5KVG - chains E and L of the 3 polymer chains in the assembly; structure by X-ray diffraction, 1.40 A resolution.

Chain E:
Name: ZIKA Envelope DIII
Source organism: Zika virus
UniProt: A0A024B7W1 (A0A024B7W1_ZIKV); residues 299-407 here correspond to UniProt positions 589-697 (UniProt number = residue number + 290)
Sequence (110 residues; row label = number of the first residue in the row):
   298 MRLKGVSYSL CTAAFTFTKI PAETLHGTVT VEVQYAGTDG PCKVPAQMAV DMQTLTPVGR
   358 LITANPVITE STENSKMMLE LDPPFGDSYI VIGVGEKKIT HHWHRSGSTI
Not modelled in the structure: 405-407
Sequence notes: initiating methionine (298)
Cystine bridges: Cys308-Cys339

Chain L:
Name: ZV-67 Antibody Fab Light Chain
Source organism: Mus musculus
Notes: antibody fragment or engineered binder
Sequence (214 residues; row label = number of the first residue in the row):
     1 DIVMTQSQKF MSTSVGDRVS ITCKASQNVG TAVAWYQQKP GQSPKLLIYS ASNRYTGVPD
    61 RFTGSGSGTD FTLTISNMQS EDLADYFCQQ FSSYPYTFGG GTKLEIKRAD AAPTVSIFPP
   121 SSEQLTSGGA SVVCFLNNFY PKDINVKWKI DGSERQNGVL NSWTDQDSKD STYSMSSTLT
   181 LTKDEYERHN SYTCEATHKT STSPIVKSFN RNEC
Cystine bridges: Cys23-Cys88, Cys134-Cys194

Interface between chain E and chain L:
Pairs across the interface - 17 pairs, chain E then chain L:
  Phe312(E) - Ser50(L)
  Thr313(E) - Thr31(L)
  Thr313(E) - Ala32(L)
  Thr313(E) - Ser50(L)  hydrogen bond
  Phe314(E) - Thr31(L)
  Glu370(E) - Tyr94(L)
  Asn371(E) - Tyr94(L)  hydrogen bond
  Asn371(E) - Tyr96(L)  hydrogen bond
  Glu393(E) - Tyr49(L)  hydrogen bond (backbone-side chain)
  Glu393(E) - Tyr55(L)
  Glu393(E) - Thr56(L)
  Lys394(E) - Leu46(L)
  Lys394(E) - Tyr49(L)
  Lys395(E) - Tyr49(L)  hydrogen bond (backbone-side chain)
  Lys395(E) - Asn53(L)
  Ile396(E) - Asn53(L)
  Thr397(E) - Asn53(L)  hydrogen bond (backbone-side chain)

Overview:
Chain E and chain L each contribute 10 residues to their interface; the contacts include 6 hydrogen bonds.
Polar pairs include Thr313(E)-Ser50(L), Asn371(E)-Tyr94(L) and Asn371(E)-Tyr96(L).
Chain E is ZIKA Envelope DIII (Zika virus) and chain L is ZV-67 Antibody Fab Light Chain (Mus musculus); the
structure, Zika specific antibody, ZV-67, bound to ZIKA envelope DIII, was determined by X-ray diffraction.
